Entry 7L1K (electron microscopy, 3.16 A resolution); this record covers chains A and D of the 4 polymer chains in the assembly.

Chain A:
Molecule: N-alpha-acetyltransferase 30
Organism: Schizosaccharomyces pombe (strain 972 / ATCC 24843)
Notes: EC 2.3.1.256
UniProtKB: O74311 (NAA30_SCHPO); numbering as in UniProt (aligned over 1-150)
Amino-acid sequence (150 residues; each row starts with the number of its first residue):
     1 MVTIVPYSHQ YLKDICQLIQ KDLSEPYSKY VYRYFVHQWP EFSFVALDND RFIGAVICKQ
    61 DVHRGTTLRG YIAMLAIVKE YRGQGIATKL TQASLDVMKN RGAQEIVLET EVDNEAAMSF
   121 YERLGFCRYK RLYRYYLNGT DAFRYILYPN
Disordered / not traced: 150
Small-molecule neighbours:
  - carboxymethyl coenzyme A (CMC): Asp-22, Leu-23, Ile-72, Ala-73, Met-74, Leu-75, Ala-76, Ile-77, Arg-82, Gly-83, Gln-84, Gly-85, Ile-86, Ala-87, Thr-88, Glu-109, Thr-110, Asn-114, Ala-116, Ala-117, Ser-119, Phe-120, Tyr-121, Arg-123
  - inositol hexakisphosphate (IHP): His-63, Arg-64, Arg-69, Tyr-129, Lys-130, Arg-144
From the paper describing this entry:
  - binding site for inositol hexakisphosphate: His-63, Arg-64, Arg-69, Tyr-129, Lys-130, Arg-144
  - binding site for carboxymethyl coenzyme A: Ile-77, Arg-82, Gly-85, Ile-86, Ala-87, Ser-119, Arg-123
  - binding site for MLGP peptide (chain D): Leu-23, Ser-24, Glu-25, Tyr-27, Val-31, Phe-35, Tyr-71, Met-74, Glu-109, Glu-111, Tyr-135, Tyr-136
  - specificity-determining residues: Phe-35, Ala-73, Met-74 (proposed by the authors, not directly observed)
  - specificity-determining residues: Val-31, Lys-59
  - catalytic residues: Glu-109, Tyr-121
  - catalytic residues: Asn-114 (citing earlier work)
  - mutagenesis - Y71F, M74A, E109A, E109Q, N114A, Y121A, Y121F, Y135A: decreased catalytic activity
  - mutagenesis - Y136A: abolished catalytic activity
  - mutagenesis - S24A, E25A, Y71A: unchanged catalytic activity

Chain D:
Molecule: MLGP peptide
Amino-acid sequence (4 residues; numbered 401 to 404; the number before each row is that of its first residue):
   401 MLGP

How chain A and chain D interact:
Pairs across the interface - 17 pairs, chain A then chain D:
  Ser-24(A) with Met-401(D)
  Glu-25(A) with Met-401(D); Leu-402(D); Pro-404(D)
  Tyr-27(A) with Met-401(D); Leu-402(D), hydrogen bond (side chain-backbone)
  Phe-35(A) with Leu-402(D), hydrophobic
  Tyr-71(A) with Leu-402(D)
  Ala-73(A) with Met-401(D); Leu-402(D), hydrogen bond (backbone-backbone)
  Glu-109(A) with Met-401(D), hydrogen bond (backbone-backbone)
  Glu-111(A) with Met-401(D)
  Tyr-135(A) with Gly-403(D); Pro-404(D)
  Tyr-136(A) with Met-401(D), hydrogen bond (side chain-backbone); Gly-403(D); Pro-404(D)
Interface residues without a listed pair, chain A (13 interface residues in all): Leu-23, Val-31, Met-74

Overview:
13 residues of chain A face 4 of chain D across their interface, with 4 hydrogen bonds. Polar contacts include
Tyr-27(A)/Leu-402(D), Tyr-136(A)/Met-401(D) and Ala-73(A)/Leu-402(D). From the paper: catalytic residues
Glu-109(A), Tyr-121(A) and Asn-114(A); Y71F, M74A and E109A of chain A, among others, reduce catalytic
activity; 12 substitutions were tested in all.
Chain A is N-alpha-acetyltransferase 30 (Schizosaccharomyces pombe (strain 972 / ATCC 24843)) and chain D is
MLGP peptide; the structure, Cryo-EM structure of S. Pombe NatC complex with a Bisubstrate inhibitor and
inositol hexaphosphate, was determined by electron microscopy.
